PDB entry 4GXU | X-ray diffraction, 3.29 A resolution | chains C and E of the 12 polymer chains in the assembly

[Chain C (and E)]
Name: Hemagglutinin HA1 chain
Organism: Influenza A virus
Notes: chain E of this document is another copy of the same molecule, construct and numbering; everything in this record applies to it too
UniProtKB: Q9WFX3 (HEMA_I18A0); the construct lacks a stretch of the UniProt sequence, so the offset changes along the chain: 11-54 = UniProt 18-61; 55-83 = UniProt 63-91; 84-95 = UniProt 93-104; 96-125 = UniProt 106-135; 3 more segments
Chain sequence (331 residues; row label = number of the first residue in the row; a row labelled like 125A-125C holds insertion residues (125A, then the next letters in order)):
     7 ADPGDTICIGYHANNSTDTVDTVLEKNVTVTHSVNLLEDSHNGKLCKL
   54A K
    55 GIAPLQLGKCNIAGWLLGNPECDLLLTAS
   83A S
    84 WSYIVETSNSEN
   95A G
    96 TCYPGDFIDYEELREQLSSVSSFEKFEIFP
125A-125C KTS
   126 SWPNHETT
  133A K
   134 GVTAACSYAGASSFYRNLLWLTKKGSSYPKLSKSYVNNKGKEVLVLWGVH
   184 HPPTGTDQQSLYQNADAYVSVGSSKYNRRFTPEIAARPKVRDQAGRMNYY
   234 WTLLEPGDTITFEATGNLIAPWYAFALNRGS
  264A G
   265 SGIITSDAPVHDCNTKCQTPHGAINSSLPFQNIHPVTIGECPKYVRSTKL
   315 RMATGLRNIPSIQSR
Disordered / not traced: 7-8, 326-329
Differences from the reference sequence: expression tag (7-10)
Disulfides: Cys-52/Cys-277, Cys-64/Cys-76, Cys-97/Cys-139, Cys-281/Cys-305
Covalently attached groups: N-acetylglucosamine (NAG) linked to Asn-21; glycan linked to Asn-95
Swiss-Prot annotation at these positions:
  - site: Arg-329 (Cleavage)
  - glycosylation (N-linked (GlcNAc...) asparagine): Asn-20, Asn-21, Asn-33, Asn-95, Asn-289
From the paper describing this entry:
  - mutagenesis - D190E (250-fold), D190N, D225G (360-fold), A227H, A227P: decreased binding to 1F1
  - mutagenesis - D190E (1,900-fold), D225G, A227H, A227P: decreased binding to 1I20
  - mutagenesis - A227T: unchanged binding to 1F1
  - mutagenesis - D190E, D225G: unchanged binding to mAbs 2B12, 2D1, and 4D20

[Chain C / chain E interface]
Contacting residue pairs (17; chain C residue first):
  Ser-203(C) / Ile-217(E)  hydrogen bond (side chain-backbone)
  Ser-203(C) / Ala-218(E)
  Ser-206(C) / Pro-221(E)
  Ser-206(C) / Arg-229(E)  hydrogen bond (backbone-side chain)
  Ser-207(C) / Pro-221(E)
  Ser-207(C) / Val-223(E)
  Ser-207(C) / Arg-229(E)
  Asn-210(C) / Glu-216(E)
  Asn-210(C) / Ala-218(E)
  Asn-210(C) / Arg-220(E)  hydrogen bond
  Arg-211(C) / Glu-216(E)
  Arg-212(C) / Glu-216(E)  hydrogen bond (backbone-side chain)
  Arg-212(C) / Ile-217(E)  hydrogen bond (side chain-backbone)
  Asp-241(C) / Pro-221(E)
  Thr-242(C) / Pro-221(E)
  Thr-244(C) / Ala-219(E)
  Glu-246(C) / Ala-219(E)
Interface residues without a listed pair, chain C (12 interface residues in all): Gly-205, Lys-208
Interface residues without a listed pair, chain E (10 interface residues in all): Asp-101, His-184

[In short]
The interface between chain C and chain E involves 12 residues on one side and 10 on the other; the contacts
include 5 hydrogen bonds. Polar contacts include Ser-203(C)/Ile-217(E), Ser-206(C)/Arg-229(E) and
Asn-210(C)/Arg-220(E). From the paper: D190E, D190N and D225G of chain C, among others, reduce binding to 1F1;
D190E, D225G and A227H of chain C, among others, reduce binding to 1I20.
Both chains are Hemagglutinin HA1 chain (Influenza A virus). Entry 4GXU (Crystal structure of antibody 1F1
bound to the 1918 influenza hemagglutinin) was determined by X-ray diffraction together with 4GXV and 4GXX
from the same study.
